Entry 6IH8 (X-ray diffraction, 2.25 A resolution); this record covers chains A and D of the 4 polymer chains in the assembly.

== Chain A (and D) ==
Molecule: Phosphite dehydrogenase
Organism: Ralstonia sp. 4506
Notes: chain D of this document is another copy of the same molecule, construct and numbering; everything in this record applies to it too
UniProt: G4XDR8 (G4XDR8_9RALS); residues 1-336 here = UniProt positions 1-336
Sequence (338 residues; each row starts with the number of its first residue):
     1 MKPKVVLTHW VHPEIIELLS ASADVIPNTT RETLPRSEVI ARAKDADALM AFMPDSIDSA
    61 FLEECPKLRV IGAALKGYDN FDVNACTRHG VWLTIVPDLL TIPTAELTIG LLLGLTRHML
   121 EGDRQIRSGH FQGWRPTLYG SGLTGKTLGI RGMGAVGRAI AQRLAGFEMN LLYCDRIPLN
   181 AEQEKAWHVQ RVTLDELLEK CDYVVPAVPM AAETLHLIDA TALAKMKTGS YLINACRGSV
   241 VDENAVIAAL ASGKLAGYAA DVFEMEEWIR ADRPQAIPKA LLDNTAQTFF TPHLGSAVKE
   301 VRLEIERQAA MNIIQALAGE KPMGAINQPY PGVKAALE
Not modelled in the structure: 1, 331-338 (chain D: 1, 213-215, 331-338)
Differences from the reference sequence: engineered mutation R151 (Ile in G4XDR8), R176 (Pro in G4XDR8), A207 (Met in G4XDR8); expression tag (337-338)

== How chain A and chain D interact ==
Contacting residue pairs - 139 pairs, chain A then chain D:
  H9(A) - P136(D)
  H12(A) - Y139(D)
  R31(A) - R135(D)  hydrogen bond (backbone-side chain)
  R31(A) - P136(D)  hydrogen bond (side chain-backbone)
  F52(A) - W134(D)  hydrophobic
  P54(A) - W134(D)
  I102(A) - T144(D)
  I102(A) - E168(D)
  P103(A) - R117(D)  hydrogen bond (backbone-side chain)
  E106(A) - L113(D)
  E106(A) - R117(D)
  E106(A) - L143(D)  hydrogen bond (side chain-backbone)
  E106(A) - T144(D)  hydrogen bond (side chain-backbone)
  L107(A) - R117(D)
  L107(A) - M119(D)  hydrophobic
  G110(A) - L113(D)
  G110(A) - M119(D)
  L111(A) - M119(D)  hydrophobic
  L113(A) - E106(D)
  L113(A) - G110(D)
  R117(A) - P103(D)  hydrogen bond (side chain-backbone)
  R117(A) - L107(D)
  R117(A) - L294(D)  hydrogen bond (side chain-backbone)
  R117(A) - G295(D)  hydrogen bond (side chain-backbone)
  R117(A) - A297(D)
  R117(A) - V298(D)
  H118(A) - L294(D)
  M119(A) - L107(D)  hydrophobic
  M119(A) - G110(D)
  M119(A) - L111(D)
  M119(A) - F289(D)  hydrophobic
  L120(A) - D123(D)
  G122(A) - F290(D)
  G122(A) - P292(D)
  D123(A) - L120(D)
  D123(A) - F289(D)
  D123(A) - F290(D)  hydrogen bond (side chain-backbone)
  Q125(A) - P292(D)
  I126(A) - F263(D)  hydrophobic
  I126(A) - I277(D)  hydrophobic
  I126(A) - L282(D)  hydrophobic
  I126(A) - F290(D)  hydrophobic
  I126(A) - T291(D)
  I126(A) - P292(D)  hydrophobic
  R127(A) - L281(D)  hydrogen bond (side chain-backbone)
  R127(A) - L282(D)  hydrogen bond (side chain-backbone)
  R127(A) - N284(D)
  R127(A) - T285(D)
  R127(A) - T288(D)  hydrogen bond
  R127(A) - F289(D)
  R127(A) - F290(D)
  F131(A) - F263(D)  hydrophobic
  F131(A) - M265(D)
  F131(A) - E266(D)
  F131(A) - I277(D)  hydrophobic
  F131(A) - P292(D)  hydrophobic
  Q132(A) - M265(D)
  G133(A) - E266(D)
  W134(A) - H9(D)
  W134(A) - F52(D)  hydrophobic
  W134(A) - H293(D)
  W134(A) - R302(D)
  R135(A) - R31(D)
  R135(A) - E32(D)  salt bridge
  R135(A) - T33(D)
  P136(A) - H9(D)
  P136(A) - R31(D)  hydrogen bond (backbone-side chain)
  T137(A) - L294(D)
  L138(A) - L294(D)  hydrophobic
  L138(A) - A297(D)
  Y139(A) - H12(D)
  Y139(A) - A297(D)
  Y139(A) - R302(D)
  G140(A) - A297(D)  hydrogen bond (backbone-backbone)
  G140(A) - V298(D)
  G140(A) - K299(D)  hydrogen bond (backbone-backbone)
  S141(A) - E300(D)
  G142(A) - V298(D)
  G142(A) - E300(D)  hydrogen bond (backbone-side chain)
  L143(A) - E106(D)  hydrogen bond (backbone-side chain)
  T144(A) - I102(D)
  T144(A) - E106(D)  hydrogen bond (backbone-side chain)
  K146(A) - E300(D)  salt bridge
  Q162(A) - G166(D)  hydrogen bond (side chain-backbone)
  Q162(A) - E168(D)  hydrogen bond
  R163(A) - R163(D)
  R163(A) - G166(D)
  R163(A) - F167(D)
  R163(A) - E168(D)  salt bridge
  G166(A) - Q162(D)  hydrogen bond (backbone-side chain)
  G166(A) - R163(D)
  F167(A) - R163(D)
  E168(A) - I102(D)
  E168(A) - Q162(D)
  E168(A) - R163(D)  salt bridge
  F263(A) - I126(D)  hydrophobic
  F263(A) - F131(D)  hydrophobic
  M265(A) - F131(D)
  M265(A) - Q132(D)
  E266(A) - F131(D)
  Q275(A) - Q132(D)  hydrogen bond (backbone-side chain)
  I277(A) - I126(D)  hydrophobic
  I277(A) - F131(D)  hydrophobic
  L281(A) - R127(D)  hydrogen bond (backbone-side chain)
  L282(A) - I126(D)  hydrophobic
  L282(A) - R127(D)  hydrogen bond (backbone-side chain)
  N284(A) - R127(D)
  T285(A) - R127(D)
  T288(A) - R127(D)  hydrogen bond
  F289(A) - M119(D)  hydrophobic
  F289(A) - D123(D)
  F289(A) - R127(D)
  F290(A) - G122(D)
  F290(A) - D123(D)  hydrogen bond (backbone-side chain)
  F290(A) - I126(D)  hydrophobic
  F290(A) - R127(D)
  T291(A) - M119(D)
  T291(A) - I126(D)
  P292(A) - G122(D)
  P292(A) - Q125(D)
  P292(A) - I126(D)  hydrophobic
  P292(A) - F131(D)  hydrophobic
  H293(A) - W134(D)
  L294(A) - R117(D)  hydrogen bond (backbone-side chain)
  L294(A) - T137(D)
  L294(A) - L138(D)  hydrophobic
  G295(A) - R117(D)  hydrogen bond (backbone-side chain)
  A297(A) - R117(D)
  A297(A) - L138(D)
  A297(A) - Y139(D)
  A297(A) - G140(D)  hydrogen bond (backbone-backbone)
  V298(A) - R117(D)
  V298(A) - G140(D)
  V298(A) - G142(D)
  K299(A) - G140(D)  hydrogen bond (backbone-backbone)
  E300(A) - G142(D)  hydrogen bond (side chain-backbone)
  E300(A) - K146(D)  salt bridge
  R302(A) - W134(D)
  R302(A) - Y139(D)
Interface residues without a listed pair, chain A (69 interface residues in all): W10, T33, I109, G129, S296, E306
Interface residues without a listed pair, chain D (68 interface residues in all): W10, P54, I109, H118, G133, S141, S296, E306

== Overview ==
69 residues of chain A face 68 of chain D across their interface, with 31 hydrogen bonds and 5 salt bridges.
Polar contacts include R135(A)-E32(D), K146(A)-E300(D) and R163(A)-E168(D).
Both chains are Phosphite dehydrogenase (Ralstonia sp. 4506). Entry 6IH8 (Crystal structure of Phosphite
Dehydrogenase mutant I151R/P176R/M207A from Ralstonia sp. 4506) was determined by X-ray diffraction together
with 6IH2, 6IH4, 6IH5 and 6IH6 from the same study.
